6YQA - chain AAA; structure by X-ray diffraction, 1.67 A resolution.

== Chain AAA ==
Molecule: Alpha-amylase
From: Aspergillus oryzae
Notes: EC 3.2.1.1
Reference sequence: A0A1S9DH83 (A0A1S9DH83_ASPOZ); residues -20 to 478 here correspond to UniProt positions 1-499 (UniProt number = residue number + 21)
Sequence (499 residues; row label = number of the first residue in the row; numbers below 1 keep their minus sign (Met-20 is residue -20)):
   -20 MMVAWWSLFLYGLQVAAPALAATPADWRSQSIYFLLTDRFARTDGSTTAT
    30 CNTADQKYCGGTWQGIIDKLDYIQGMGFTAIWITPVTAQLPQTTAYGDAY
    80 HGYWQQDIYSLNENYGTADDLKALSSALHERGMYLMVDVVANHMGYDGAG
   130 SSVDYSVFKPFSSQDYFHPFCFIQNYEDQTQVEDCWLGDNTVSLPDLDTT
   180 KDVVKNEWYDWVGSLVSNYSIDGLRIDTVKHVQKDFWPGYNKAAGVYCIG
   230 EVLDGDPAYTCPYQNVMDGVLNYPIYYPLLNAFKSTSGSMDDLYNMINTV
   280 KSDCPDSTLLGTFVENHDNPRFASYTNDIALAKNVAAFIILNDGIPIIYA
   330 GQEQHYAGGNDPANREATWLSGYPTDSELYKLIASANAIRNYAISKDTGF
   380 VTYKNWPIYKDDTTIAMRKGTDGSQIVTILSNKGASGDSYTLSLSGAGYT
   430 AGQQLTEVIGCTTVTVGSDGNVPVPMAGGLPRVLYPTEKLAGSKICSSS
Not modelled in the structure: -20 to 0, 477-478
Disulfide bonds: Cys30-Cys38, Cys150-Cys164, Cys240-Cys283, Cys440-Cys475
Covalently attached groups: glycan linked to Asn197; compound P9Q linked to Asp206
Bound ions: Ca2+: Asn121, Glu162, Asp175, His210
Residues lining bound ligands: alpha-D-glucopyranose / P9Q: His80, Tyr82, Trp83, His122, Leu166, Leu173, Arg204, Thr207, Glu230, Leu232, His296, Asp297, Asp340, Arg344
From the paper describing this entry:
  - binding site for the ligand P9Q: Asp206, Thr207, Glu230
  - conformationally variable residues (side-chain flip): Asp206
  - catalytic residues: Asp206, Glu230 (citing earlier work)

== In short ==
Bound to chain AAA: alpha-D-glucopyranose / P9Q. N-acetylglucosamine is covalently linked to Asn197. The Ca2+
site is built by Asn121, Glu162, Asp175 and His210. From the paper: catalytic residues Asp206 and Glu230; a
binding site for the ligand P9Q at Asp206, Thr207 and Glu230.
Chain AAA is Alpha-amylase (Aspergillus oryzae); the structure, Taka-amylase in complex with alpha-glucosyl
epi-cyclophellitol aziridine inhibitor, was determined by X-ray diffraction, deposited together with 6YQ9,
6YQB, 6YQC and 6YQ7.
